Entry 4B0B (X-ray diffraction, 1.90 A resolution); this record covers chains A and B.

# Chain A (and B)
Protein: 3-hydroxydecanoyl-[acyl-carrier-protein] dehydratase
From: Pseudomonas aeruginosa
Notes: EC 4.2.1.60; chain B of this document is another copy of the same molecule, construct and numbering; everything in this record applies to it too
Reference sequence: O33877 (FABA_PSEAE); numbering as in UniProt (aligned over 1-171)
Sequence (171 residues; each row starts with the number of its first residue):
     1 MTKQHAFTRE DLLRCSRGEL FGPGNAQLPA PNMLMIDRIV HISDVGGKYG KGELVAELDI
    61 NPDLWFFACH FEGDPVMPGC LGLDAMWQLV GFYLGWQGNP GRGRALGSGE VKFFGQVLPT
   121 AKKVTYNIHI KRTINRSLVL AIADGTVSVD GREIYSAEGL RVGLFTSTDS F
Not modelled in the structure: 1 (chain B: 1-2)
UniProt features mapped onto this chain:
  - active site: His70
Residues lining bound ligands:
  - 3-(pyridin-2-yloxy)aniline (54F), molecule 1: His70, Phe71, Val76, Met77, Pro78, Gly79, Phe113, Gly115, Gln116, Tyr155
  - 3-(pyridin-2-yloxy)aniline (54F), molecule 2: Asp84, Trp87, Gln88, Gly103, Arg104, Ala105, Val162, Phe171
Reported in the primary citation:
  - binding site for 3-(pyridin-2-yloxy)aniline: Gln88, Ala105
  - catalytic residues: Asp84 (proposed by the authors, not directly observed)
  - mutagenesis - H70N, H70N/D84N, D84N: abolished catalytic activity

# Interface between chain A and chain B
Residue-residue contacts (85; chain A residue first):
  Ser16(A) - Glu72(B)
  Arg17(A) - Glu72(B)
  Gln27(A) - Phe71(B)
  Gln27(A) - Glu72(B)  hydrogen bond (side chain-backbone)
  Leu28(A) - Phe71(B)
  Pro29(A) - Cys69(B)
  Pro29(A) - His70(B)
  Pro29(A) - Phe71(B)
  Ala30(A) - Cys69(B)  hydrogen bond (backbone-backbone)
  Ala30(A) - Glu72(B)
  Pro31(A) - Cys69(B)
  Asn32(A) - Cys69(B)
  Met33(A) - Trp65(B)  hydrophobic
  Met33(A) - Cys69(B)
  Met33(A) - Pro78(B)  hydrophobic
  Met33(A) - Cys80(B)  hydrophobic
  Trp65(A) - Met33(B)  hydrophobic
  Trp65(A) - Trp65(B)  hydrophobic
  Cys69(A) - Pro29(B)
  Cys69(A) - Ala30(B)  hydrogen bond (backbone-backbone)
  Cys69(A) - Pro31(B)
  Cys69(A) - Asn32(B)
  Cys69(A) - Met33(B)  hydrophobic
  His70(A) - Pro29(B)
  His70(A) - Gln88(B)  hydrogen bond
  Phe71(A) - Gln27(B)
  Phe71(A) - Leu28(B)
  Phe71(A) - Pro29(B)
  Phe71(A) - Gln88(B)
  Glu72(A) - Ser16(B)
  Glu72(A) - Arg17(B)
  Glu72(A) - Gln27(B)  hydrogen bond (backbone-side chain)
  Glu72(A) - Ala30(B)
  Asp74(A) - Arg102(B)
  Asp74(A) - Arg104(B)  salt bridge
  Asp74(A) - Thr168(B)
  Val76(A) - Arg104(B)
  Pro78(A) - Met33(B)  hydrophobic
  Cys80(A) - Met33(B)  hydrophobic
  Cys80(A) - Cys80(B)
  Cys80(A) - Asp84(B)
  Leu83(A) - Leu83(B)  hydrophobic
  Leu83(A) - Trp87(B)  hydrophobic
  Asp84(A) - Cys80(B)
  Trp87(A) - Phe113(B)  hydrophobic
  Gln88(A) - His70(B)  hydrogen bond
  Gln88(A) - Phe71(B)
  Arg102(A) - Gly73(B)
  Arg102(A) - Asp74(B)
  Arg104(A) - Asp74(B)  salt bridge
  Arg104(A) - Val76(B)
  Arg104(A) - Gln116(B)  hydrogen bond
  Ala105(A) - Phe113(B)
  Leu106(A) - Val111(B)
  Leu106(A) - Lys112(B)
  Leu106(A) - Phe113(B)  hydrogen bond (backbone-backbone)
  Gly107(A) - Val111(B)
  Gly107(A) - Phe113(B)
  Ser108(A) - Glu110(B)
  Ser108(A) - Val111(B)  hydrogen bond (backbone-backbone)
  Gly109(A) - Gly109(B)
  Gly109(A) - Glu110(B)  hydrogen bond (backbone-backbone)
  Glu110(A) - Ser108(B)
  Val111(A) - Gly107(B)
  Val111(A) - Ser108(B)  hydrogen bond (backbone-backbone)
  Lys112(A) - Leu106(B)
  Lys112(A) - Arg161(B)
  Phe113(A) - Trp87(B)  hydrophobic
  Phe113(A) - Ala105(B)
  Phe113(A) - Leu106(B)  hydrogen bond (backbone-backbone)
  Phe113(A) - Gly107(B)
  Phe114(A) - Phe171(B)
  Gly115(A) - Phe171(B)
  Gln116(A) - Arg104(B)  hydrogen bond
  Gln116(A) - Thr168(B)  hydrogen bond (side chain-backbone)
  Gln116(A) - Phe171(B)
  Arg161(A) - Glu110(B)  salt bridge
  Arg161(A) - Val111(B)  hydrogen bond (side chain-backbone)
  Arg161(A) - Lys112(B)
  Thr168(A) - Gln116(B)  hydrogen bond (backbone-side chain)
  Ser170(A) - Arg152(B)
  Phe171(A) - Phe114(B)
  Phe171(A) - Gly115(B)
  Phe171(A) - Gln116(B)
  Phe171(A) - Arg152(B)  hydrogen bond (backbone-side chain)
Interface residues without a listed pair, chain A (44 interface residues in all): Phe66, Gly73, Leu81, Gly103
Interface residues without a listed pair, chain B (44 interface residues in all): Phe66, Leu81, Gly103

# Summary
Chain A and chain B each contribute 44 residues to their interface; the contacts include 17 hydrogen bonds and
3 salt bridges. Among the polar pairs are Asp74(A)-Arg104(B), Arg161(A)-Glu110(B) and Gln27(A)-Glu72(B).
Ligands of chain A: 3-(pyridin-2-yloxy)aniline. From the paper: the catalytic residue Asp84(A); H70N,
H70N/D84N and D84N of chain A abolish catalytic activity.
Both chains are 3-hydroxydecanoyl-[acyl-carrier-protein] dehydratase (Pseudomonas aeruginosa). Entry 4B0B
(Crystal Structure of 3-hydroxydecanoyl-Acyl Carrier Protein Dehydratase (FabA) from Pseudomonas aeruginosa in
complex with 3-(pyridin-2-yloxy)aniline) was determined by X-ray diffraction, deposited together with 4FQ9,
4B0C, 4B0I, 4B0J and 4B8U.
